Entry 1FFD (X-ray diffraction, 1.69 A resolution); this record covers chain A.

# Chain A
Name: Cutinase
From: Nectria haematococca mpVI
Notes: EC 3.1.1.3
Reference sequence: P00590 (CUTI1_FUSSO); residues 1-214 here correspond to UniProt positions 17-230 (UniProt number = residue number + 16)
Amino-acid sequence (214 residues; numbered 1 to 214; the number before each row is that of its first residue):
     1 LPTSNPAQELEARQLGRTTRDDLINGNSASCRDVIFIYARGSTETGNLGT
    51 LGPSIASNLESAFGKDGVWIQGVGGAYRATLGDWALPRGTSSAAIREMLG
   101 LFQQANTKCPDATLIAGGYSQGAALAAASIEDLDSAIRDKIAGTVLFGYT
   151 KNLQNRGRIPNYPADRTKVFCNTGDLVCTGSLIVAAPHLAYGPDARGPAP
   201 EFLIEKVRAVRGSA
Disordered / not traced: 1-16, 214
Disulfides: Cys31-Cys109, Cys171-Cys178
Differences from the reference sequence: engineered mutation Trp84 (Asn100 in P00590)
Curated features (UniProtKB/Swiss-Prot):
  - active site: Ser120 (Nucleophile), Asp175, His188 (Proton donor/acceptor)
  - site (Transition state stabilizer): Ser42, Gln121
  - modified residue: Gly16 (N-D-glucuronoyl glycine)

# Summary
Curated annotation (UniProt) lists 3 active-site residues.
Chain A is Cutinase (Nectria haematococca mpVI); the structure, Contribution of cutinase serine 42 side chain
to the stabilization of the oxyanion transition state, was determined by X-ray diffraction together with 1FFA,
1FFB, 1FFC and 1FFE from the same study.
